PDB entry 5DHP | X-ray diffraction, 2.27 A resolution | chains B and D of the 4 polymer chains in the assembly

# Chain B (and D)
Protein: NAD kinase 1
Source organism: Listeria monocytogenes serovar 1/2a (strain ATCC BAA-679 / EGD-e)
Notes: EC 2.7.1.23; chain D of this document is another copy of the same molecule, construct and numbering; everything in this record applies to it too
UniProt: Q8Y8D7 (NADK1_LISMO); numbering as in UniProt (aligned over 1-264)
Amino-acid sequence (272 residues; each row starts with the number of its first residue):
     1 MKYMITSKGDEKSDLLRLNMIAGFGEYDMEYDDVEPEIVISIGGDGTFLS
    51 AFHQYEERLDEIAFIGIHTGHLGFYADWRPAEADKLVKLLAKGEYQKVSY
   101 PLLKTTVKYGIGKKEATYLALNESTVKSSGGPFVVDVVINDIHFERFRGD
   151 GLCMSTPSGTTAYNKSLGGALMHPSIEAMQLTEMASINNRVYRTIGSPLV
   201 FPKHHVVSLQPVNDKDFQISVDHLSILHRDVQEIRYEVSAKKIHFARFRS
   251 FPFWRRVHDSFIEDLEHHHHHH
Disordered / not traced: 110-113, 268-272 (chain D: 1, 24-30, 109-113, 264-272)
Construct notes: expression tag (265-272)
Swiss-Prot annotation at these positions:
  - active site: Asp-45 (Proton acceptor)
  - binding site (NAD(+)): Asp-45, Gly-46, Asn-122, Glu-123, Arg-148, Asp-150, Ser-158, Thr-161 to Ser-166, His-223
  - mutagenesis: Asp-45 (D45N: Only minor changes in the structure and a 10-fold decrease in the kinase activity), His-223 (H223E: Twice less active than the wild-type. Its activity toward DTA is increased 2-fold)
Residues lining bound ligands:
  - 5AQ (8-({2-oxo-2-[(2-phenylethyl)amino]ethyl}sulfanyl)adenosine), molecule 1: Gly-46, Leu-49, Asn-122, Glu-123, Ala-162, Tyr-163, Ser-166, Asp-222, His-223
  - 5AQ, molecule 2: Pro-132, Arg-148, Asp-150, Ala-185, Ile-187

# Interface between chain B and chain D
Contacting residue pairs - 31 pairs, chain B then chain D:
  His-71(B) with Val-191(D)
  Asp-150(B) with Tyr-163(D), hydrogen bond
  Tyr-163(B) with Asp-150(D), hydrogen bond; Ala-185(D), hydrophobic
  Lys-165(B) with Ile-187(D), hydrogen bond (side chain-backbone); Asn-188(D), hydrogen bond (side chain-backbone)
  Ser-166(B) with Ala-185(D); Ser-186(D), hydrogen bond (side chain-backbone); Ile-187(D)
  Ala-185(B) with Tyr-163(D), hydrophobic; Ser-166(D); Leu-167(D), hydrophobic
  Ser-186(B) with Ser-166(D), hydrogen bond (backbone-side chain)
  Ile-187(B) with Ser-166(D)
  Asn-188(B) with Lys-165(D); Phe-261(D)
  Asn-189(B) with Ser-260(D); Phe-261(D)
  Arg-190(B) with Ser-260(D), hydrogen bond (backbone-backbone); Glu-263(D)
  Asp-259(B) with Arg-190(D), hydrogen bond (backbone-side chain)
  Ser-260(B) with Asn-189(D); Arg-190(D), hydrogen bond (backbone-backbone)
  Phe-261(B) with Ile-187(D); Asn-188(D); Asn-189(D); Arg-193(D), hydrogen bond (backbone-side chain)
  Ile-262(B) with Arg-190(D); Arg-193(D), hydrogen bond (backbone-side chain)
  Glu-263(B) with Arg-190(D)
  Asp-264(B) with Arg-190(D)
Other interface residues (no listed pair), chain B (18 interface residues in all): Leu-167
Other interface residues (no listed pair), chain D (17 interface residues in all): Asp-259

# In short
Chain B and chain D form an interface of 18 and 17 residues respectively; the contacts include 11 hydrogen
bonds. Among the polar pairs are Asp-150(B)/Tyr-163(D), Lys-165(B)/Ile-187(D) and Lys-165(B)/Asn-188(D). Bound
to chain B: compound 5AQ.
Both chains are NAD kinase 1 (Listeria monocytogenes serovar 1/2a (strain ATCC BAA-679 / EGD-e)). Entry 5DHP
(Crystal structure of NAD kinase 1 from Listeria monocytogenes in complex with a novel inhibitor) was
determined by X-ray diffraction together with 5DHQ, 5DHR, 5DHS, 5DHT and 5DHU from the same study.
